Entry 4PL9 (X-ray diffraction, 1.90 A resolution); this record covers chain A.

# Chain A
Protein: Ethylene receptor 1
Source organism: Arabidopsis thaliana
Notes: EC 2.7.13.3
UniProt: P49333 (ETR1_ARATH); residues 407-589 here = UniProt positions 407-589
Sequence (183 residues; each row starts with the number of its first residue):
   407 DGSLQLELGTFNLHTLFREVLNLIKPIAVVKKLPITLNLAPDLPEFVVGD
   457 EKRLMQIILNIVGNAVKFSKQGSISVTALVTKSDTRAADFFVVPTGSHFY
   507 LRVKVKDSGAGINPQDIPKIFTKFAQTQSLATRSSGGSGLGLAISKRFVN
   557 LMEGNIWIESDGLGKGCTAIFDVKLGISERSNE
Not modelled in the structure: 407-408, 490-502, 531-543, 585-589
Swiss-Prot annotation at these positions:
  - binding site (ADP): N470 to K473, D513, K529, S544, L548
Bound ions: Cd2+ site 1: E413, E425, K458; Cd2+ site 2: H420, E451; Cd2+ site 3 near E457 (its only coordinating residue here); Cd2+ site 4: N470 (together with ADP); Cd2+ site 5 near H504 (its only coordinating residue here); Cd2+ site 6: D513, C573 (together with ADP); Cd2+ site 7 near E559 (its only coordinating residue here); Cd2+ site 8 near E565 (its only coordinating residue here); Cd2+ site 9 near D567 (its only coordinating residue here)
Residues lining bound ligands: ADP (adenosine-5'-diphosphate): N466, N470, A471, K473, F474, D513, I518, I526, K529, S544, G545, L546, G547, L548, A549, I564, C573
What the authors report for this chain:
  - binding site for ADP: N470, K473, F474, D513, I518, I526, K529, L548
  - Cd2+ coordination: N466, N470, D513, C573
  - conformationally variable residues (order/disorder transition): D490 to G502, A531 to G543
  - contacts within the chain: K473-F474
  - specificity-determining residues: C573 (by similarity / conservation)

# Summary
Bound to chain A: ADP. E413, E425 and K458 coordinate Cd2+ site 1. The Cd2+ site 2 is built by H420 and E451.
UniProt lists 8 ADP-binding residues. The paper reports a binding site for ADP at N470, K473 and F474 among
others; Cd2+ coordination by N466, N470 and D513 among others.
Chain A is Ethylene receptor 1 (Arabidopsis thaliana); the structure, Structure of the catalytic domain of
ETR1 from Arabidopsis thaliana, was determined by X-ray diffraction together with 4MT8 and 4MTX from the same
study.
